7XV1 - chains A and B; structure by X-ray diffraction, 1.80 A resolution.

== Chain A ==
Protein: Replication protein A 70 kDa DNA-binding subunit
Source organism: Homo sapiens
UniProtKB: P27694 (RFA1_HUMAN); numbering as in UniProt (aligned over 1-120)
Amino-acid sequence (120 residues; each row starts with the number of its first residue):
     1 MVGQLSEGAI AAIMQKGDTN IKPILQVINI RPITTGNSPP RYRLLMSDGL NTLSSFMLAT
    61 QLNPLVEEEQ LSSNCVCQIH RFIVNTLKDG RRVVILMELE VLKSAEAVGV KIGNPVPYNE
Not modelled in the structure: 35-37
UniProt features mapped onto this chain:
  - modified residue: Met1 (N-acetylmethionine)
  - cross-link (Glycyl lysine isopeptide (Lys-Gly)): Lys22 (interchain with G-Cter in ubiquitin), Lys88 (interchain with G-Cter in ubiquitin)
  - mutagenesis: Arg41 (R41E: Loss of HELB-binding; when associated with E-43), Arg43 (R43E: Loss of HELB-binding; when associated with E-41)
From the paper describing this entry:
  - disease-associated variants - R31C, R31H (citing earlier work)

== Chain B ==
Protein: DNA helicase B
Source organism: Homo sapiens
Notes: EC 3.6.4.12
UniProtKB: Q8NG08 (HELB_HUMAN); numbering as in UniProt (aligned over 496-519)
Amino-acid sequence (29 residues; row label = number of the first residue in the row; note: 489 numbers in that range are skipped by the numbering (no residue carries them; nothing is unmodelled there)):
     2 GTSSG
   496 EEREVKKACE DFEQDQNASE EWIT
Construct notes: linker (2-6)
From the paper describing this entry:
  - mutagenesis - C504A/F507A/W517A: abolished localization to RPA foci
  - mutagenesis - C504A/F507A/W517A (Kd 37 uM): decreased binding to Replication protein A 70 kDa DNA-binding subunit (chain A)

== Chain A / chain B interface ==
Residue-residue contacts - 37 pairs, chain A then chain B:
  Asn29(A) - Glu516(B)  hydrogen bond
  Asn29(A) - Trp517(B)
  Arg31(A) - Asp510(B)  salt bridge
  Arg31(A) - Ala513(B)
  Arg31(A) - Trp517(B)
  Ile33(A) - Asp510(B)
  Arg41(A) - Glu499(B)  salt bridge
  Arg41(A) - Lys502(B)
  Arg41(A) - Ala503(B)
  Arg41(A) - Asp506(B)  salt bridge
  Arg43(A) - Phe507(B)
  Arg43(A) - Asp510(B)  salt bridge
  Arg43(A) - Trp517(B)  hydrogen bond (side chain-backbone)
  Arg43(A) - Thr519(B)
  Leu44(A) - Trp517(B)
  Leu45(A) - Glu516(B)
  Leu45(A) - Trp517(B)
  Ser54(A) - Trp517(B)
  Ser54(A) - Thr519(B)
  Ser55(A) - Phe507(B)
  Met57(A) - Ala503(B)
  Ala59(A) - Glu499(B)
  Thr60(A) - Glu499(B)  hydrogen bond (backbone-side chain)
  Gln61(A) - Glu499(B)
  Arg81(A) - Glu496(B)  salt bridge
  Ile83(A) - Glu496(B)
  Ile83(A) - Val500(B)  hydrophobic
  Asn85(A) - Cys504(B)  hydrogen bond
  Leu87(A) - Phe507(B)  hydrophobic
  Leu87(A) - Glu508(B)
  Arg91(A) - Phe507(B)
  Arg91(A) - Thr519(B)  hydrogen bond
  Val93(A) - Cys504(B)  hydrophobic
  Val93(A) - Phe507(B)  hydrophobic
  Ile95(A) - Val500(B)  hydrophobic
  Met97(A) - Glu496(B)
  Glu120(A) - Thr519(B)
Interface residues without a listed pair, chain A (23 interface residues in all): Ile30
Interface residues without a listed pair, chain B (15 interface residues in all): Asn512
From the paper, about this interface:
  - residue pairs: Asn29(A)-Trp517(B), Arg31(A)-Trp517(B), Arg43(A)-Trp517(B), Ser54(A)-Trp517(B)
  - interface residues, chain A: Asn29(A), Arg31(A), Arg41(A), Met57(A), Thr60(A), Gln61(A), Arg81(A), Ile83(A), Leu87(A), Arg91(A), Val93(A), Ile95(A), Met97(A)
  - interface residues, chain B: Glu496(B), Glu499(B), Val500(B), Cys504(B), Asp506(B), Phe507(B), Asp510(B), Glu516(B), Trp517(B), Thr519(B)
  - hot spots on chain B (mutagenesis) - W517A (Kd 16 uM): decreased binding to Replication protein A 70 kDa DNA-binding subunit (chain A)

== Overview ==
23 residues of chain A and 15 residues of chain B are in contact; the contacts include 5 hydrogen bonds and 5
salt bridges. Polar contacts include Arg31(A)-Asp510(B), Arg41(A)-Glu499(B) and Arg41(A)-Asp506(B). The
authors report contacts between Asn29(A) and Trp517(B), Arg31(A) and Trp517(B) and Arg43(A) and Trp517(B)
among others. From the paper: C504A/F507A/W517A and W517A of chain B reduce binding to Replication protein A
70 kDa DNA-binding subunit (chain A); interface residues Asn29(A), Arg31(A) and Glu496(B) among others.
Chain A is Replication protein A 70 kDa DNA-binding subunit and chain B is DNA helicase B, both from Homo
sapiens; the structure, Crystal structure of RPA70N-HelB fusion, was determined by X-ray diffraction (same
publication as 7XUV, 7XV0, 7XV4, 8JZV, 8JZY and 8K00).
